Entry 8BF5 (electron microscopy, 2.96 A resolution); this record covers chains C and M of the 6 polymer chains in the assembly.

[Chain C]
Molecule: Polymerase basic protein 2
Source organism: Influenza B virus (B/Memphis/13/2003)
UniProt: Q5V8X3 (Q5V8X3_9INFB); residues 1-770 here = UniProt positions 1-770
Sequence (798 residues; each row starts with the number of its first residue; numbers below 1 keep their minus sign (Gly-8 is residue -8)):
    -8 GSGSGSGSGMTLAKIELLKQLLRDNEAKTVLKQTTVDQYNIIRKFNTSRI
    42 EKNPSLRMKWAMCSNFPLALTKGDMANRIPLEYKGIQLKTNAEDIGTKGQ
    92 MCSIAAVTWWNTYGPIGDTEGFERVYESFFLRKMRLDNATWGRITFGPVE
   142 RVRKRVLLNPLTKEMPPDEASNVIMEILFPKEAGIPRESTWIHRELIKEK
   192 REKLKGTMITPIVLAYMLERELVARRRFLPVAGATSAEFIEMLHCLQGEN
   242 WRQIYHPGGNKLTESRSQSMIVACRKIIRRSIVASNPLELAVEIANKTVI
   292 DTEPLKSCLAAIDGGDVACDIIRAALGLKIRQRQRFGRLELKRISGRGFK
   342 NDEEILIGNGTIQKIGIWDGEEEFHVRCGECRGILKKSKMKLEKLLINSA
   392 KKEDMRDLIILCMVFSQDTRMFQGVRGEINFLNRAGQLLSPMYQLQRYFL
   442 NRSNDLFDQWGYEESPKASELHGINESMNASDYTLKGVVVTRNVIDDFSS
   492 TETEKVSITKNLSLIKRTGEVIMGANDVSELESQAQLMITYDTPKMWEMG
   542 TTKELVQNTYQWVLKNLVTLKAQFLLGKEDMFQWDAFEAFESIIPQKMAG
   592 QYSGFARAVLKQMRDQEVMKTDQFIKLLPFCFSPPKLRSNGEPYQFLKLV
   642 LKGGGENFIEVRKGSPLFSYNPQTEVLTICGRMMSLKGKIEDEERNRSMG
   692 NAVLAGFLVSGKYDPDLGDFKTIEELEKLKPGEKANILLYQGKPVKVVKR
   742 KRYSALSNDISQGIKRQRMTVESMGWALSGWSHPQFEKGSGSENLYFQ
Unresolved in the structure: -8 to 0, 485-495, 741-789
Sequence notes: expression tag (-8 to 0, 771-789)
Small-molecule neighbours: 7-methyl-gpppa (GTA; p1-7-methylguanosine-P3-adenosine-5',5'-triphosphate): Glu255, Ser258, Gln259, Ile262, Arg266, Gly306, Asp307, Arg324, Gln325, Arg326, Arg334, Lys341, Trp359, Glu363, Phe365, Lys378, Phe406, Gln408, Ser431, Met433, Tyr434, Ser520, Leu522

[Chain M]
Molecule: mRNA
Sequence (19 nucleotides; each row starts with the number of its first residue):
     2 AUCUAUAAUAGCUUUCUCA
Unresolved in the structure: 6-11
Glycans and other covalent adducts: 7-methyl-gpppa (GTA) linked to A2

[Interface between chain C and chain M]
Residue-residue contacts (22; chain C residue first):
  Lys35(C) - C13(M)  hydrogen bond to the sugar
  Lys43(C) - U15(M)  salt bridge to the phosphate
  Lys43(C) - U16(M)  phosphate contact
  Pro45(C) - U16(M)  sugar contact
  Arg146(C) - U3(M)  hydrogen bond to the sugar
  Arg146(C) - C4(M)  hydrogen bond to the base
  Glu155(C) - U3(M)  base contact
  Pro158(C) - G12(M)  phosphate contact
  Tyr207(C) - G12(M)  base contact
  Arg217(C) - U3(M)  hydrogen bond to the base
  Phe219(C) - C4(M)  phosphate contact
  Gln259(C) - A2(M)  hydrogen bond to the phosphate
  Arg326(C) - A2(M)  hydrogen bond to the base
  Asn421(C) - U5(M)  phosphate contact
  Asn424(C) - C4(M)  phosphate contact
  Leu430(C) - C4(M)  phosphate contact
  Ser431(C) - A2(M)  sugar contact
  Tyr434(C) - A2(M)  base contact
  Gln435(C) - U5(M)  phosphate contact
  Arg438(C) - C4(M)  sugar contact
  Arg438(C) - U5(M)  sugar contact
  Ser524(C) - A2(M)  hydrogen bond to the phosphate
Other interface residues (no listed pair), chain C (22 interface residues in all): Glu42, Glu210, Gly328

[In short]
The interface between chain C and chain M involves 22 residues on one side and 8 on the other, with 7 hydrogen
bonds and 1 salt bridge. Polar pairs include Arg146(C)-C4(M), Arg217(C)-U3(M) and Arg326(C)-A2(M). Bound to
chain C: 7-methyl-gpppa. 7-methyl-gpppa is covalently linked to A2(M).
Here chain C is Polymerase basic protein 2 (Influenza B virus (B/Memphis/13/2003)) and chain M is mRNA. Entry
8BF5 (Early transcription elongation state of influenza A/H7N9 polymerase stalled with incoming GTP analogue)
was determined by electron microscopy, deposited together with 7R1F, 8BDR and 8BE0.
